1ZS8 - chains A and B; structure by X-ray diffraction, 3.00 A resolution.

== Chain A ==
Name: histocompatibility 2, M region locus 10.5
Source organism: Mus musculus
Sequence (274 residues; each row starts with the number of its first residue):
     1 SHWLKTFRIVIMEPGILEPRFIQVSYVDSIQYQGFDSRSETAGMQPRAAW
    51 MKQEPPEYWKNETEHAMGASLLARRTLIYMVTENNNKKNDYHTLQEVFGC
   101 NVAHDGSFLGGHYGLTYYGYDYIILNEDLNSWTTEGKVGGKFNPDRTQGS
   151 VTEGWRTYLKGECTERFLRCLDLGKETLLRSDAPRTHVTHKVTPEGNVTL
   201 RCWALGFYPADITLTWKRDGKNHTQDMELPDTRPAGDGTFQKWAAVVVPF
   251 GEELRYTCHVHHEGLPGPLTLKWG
Unresolved in the structure: 40-42, 144-149, 194-197
Disulfides: Cys100-Cys163, Cys202-Cys258
Covalent attachments: N-acetylglucosamine (NAG) linked to Asn222

== Chain B ==
Name: Beta-2-microglobulin
Source organism: Homo sapiens
UniProtKB: P61769 (B2MG_HUMAN); residues 1-99 here correspond to UniProt positions 21-119 (UniProt number = residue number + 20)
Sequence (99 residues; numbered 1 to 99; the number before each row is that of its first residue):
     1 IQRTPKIQVYSRHPAENGKSNFLNCYVSGFHPSDIEVDLLKNGERIEKVE
    51 HSDLSFSKDWSFYLLYYTEFTPTEKDEYACRVNHVTLSQPKIVKWDRDM
Disulfides: Cys25-Cys80
Curated features (UniProtKB/Swiss-Prot):
  - modified residue: Gln2 (Pyrrolidone carboxylic acid)
  - glycosylation: Ile1 (N-linked (Glc) (glycation) isoleucine), Lys19 (N-linked (Glc) (glycation) lysine), Lys41 (N-linked (Glc) (glycation) lysine), Lys48 (N-linked (Glc) (glycation) lysine), Lys58 (N-linked (Glc) (glycation) lysine), Lys91 (N-linked (Glc) (glycation) lysine), Lys94 (N-linked (Glc) (glycation) lysine)

== Chain A / chain B interface ==
Contacting residue pairs (47; chain A residue first):
  Phe7(A) - Phe56(B)  hydrophobic
  Arg8(A) - Phe56(B)
  Ile9(A) - Leu54(B)  hydrophobic
  Ile9(A) - Phe62(B)  hydrophobic
  Ile11(A) - Ser33(B)
  Ile22(A) - Leu54(B)  hydrophobic
  Val24(A) - Asp53(B)
  Val24(A) - Leu54(B)
  Tyr26(A) - Ser55(B)
  Tyr26(A) - Tyr63(B)
  Gln31(A) - Asp53(B)  hydrogen bond
  Arg47(A) - Asp53(B)  salt bridge
  Tyr91(A) - Asp34(B)  hydrogen bond
  Tyr91(A) - Val85(B)
  Thr93(A) - His31(B)
  Gln95(A) - His31(B)  hydrogen bond
  Gln95(A) - Phe56(B)
  Gln95(A) - Trp60(B)
  Gln95(A) - Phe62(B)
  Glu96(A) - Phe56(B)
  Val97(A) - Phe56(B)  hydrophobic
  Val97(A) - Trp60(B)  hydrophobic
  Gly114(A) - Trp60(B)
  Thr116(A) - Trp60(B)
  Tyr118(A) - Ile1(B)
  Tyr118(A) - Arg3(B)
  Tyr118(A) - His31(B)
  Tyr118(A) - Trp60(B)  hydrophobic
  Tyr122(A) - Trp60(B)
  Arg201(A) - Asp98(B)
  Arg201(A) - Met99(B)
  Trp203(A) - Met99(B)
  Leu205(A) - Pro14(B)  hydrophobic
  Arg233(A) - Gln8(B)  hydrogen bond
  Arg233(A) - Tyr10(B)
  Arg233(A) - Met99(B)  hydrogen bond (side chain-backbone)
  Pro234(A) - Tyr10(B)  hydrogen bond (backbone-side chain)
  Pro234(A) - Tyr26(B)
  Ala235(A) - Arg12(B)  hydrogen bond (backbone-side chain)
  Ala235(A) - Asn24(B)  hydrogen bond (backbone-side chain)
  Gly236(A) - Arg12(B)
  Gly236(A) - Leu65(B)
  Asp237(A) - Arg12(B)
  Gln241(A) - Tyr10(B)
  Gln241(A) - Ser11(B)  hydrogen bond (side chain-backbone)
  Gln241(A) - Arg12(B)  hydrogen bond (side chain-backbone)
  Trp243(A) - Gln8(B)
Other interface residues (no listed pair), chain A (32 interface residues in all): Gly34, Leu115, Ile124, Asp231
Other interface residues (no listed pair), chain B (27 interface residues in all): Gln2, His13, Pro32, Asp59

== Summary ==
The interface between chain A and chain B involves 32 residues on one side and 27 on the other, with 10
hydrogen bonds and 1 salt bridge. Among the polar pairs are Arg47(A)-Asp53(B), Gln31(A)-Asp53(B) and
Tyr91(A)-Asp34(B). Covalently linked N-acetylglucosamine: at Asn222(A).
Here chain A is histocompatibility 2, M region locus 10.5 (Mus musculus) and chain B is Beta-2-microglobulin
(Homo sapiens). Entry 1ZS8 (Crystal Structure of the Murine MHC Class Ib Molecule M10.5) was determined by
X-ray diffraction.
